PDB entry 8HPA | electron microscopy, 3.01 A resolution | chains A and B of the 5 polymer chains in the assembly

== Chain A ==
Molecule: DNA polymerase
Source organism: Monkeypox virus
Reference sequence: Q5IXW8 (Q5IXW8_MONPV); numbering as in UniProt (aligned over 1-1006)
Sequence (1029 residues; each row starts with the number of its first residue; numbers below 1 keep their minus sign (Met-22 is residue -22)):
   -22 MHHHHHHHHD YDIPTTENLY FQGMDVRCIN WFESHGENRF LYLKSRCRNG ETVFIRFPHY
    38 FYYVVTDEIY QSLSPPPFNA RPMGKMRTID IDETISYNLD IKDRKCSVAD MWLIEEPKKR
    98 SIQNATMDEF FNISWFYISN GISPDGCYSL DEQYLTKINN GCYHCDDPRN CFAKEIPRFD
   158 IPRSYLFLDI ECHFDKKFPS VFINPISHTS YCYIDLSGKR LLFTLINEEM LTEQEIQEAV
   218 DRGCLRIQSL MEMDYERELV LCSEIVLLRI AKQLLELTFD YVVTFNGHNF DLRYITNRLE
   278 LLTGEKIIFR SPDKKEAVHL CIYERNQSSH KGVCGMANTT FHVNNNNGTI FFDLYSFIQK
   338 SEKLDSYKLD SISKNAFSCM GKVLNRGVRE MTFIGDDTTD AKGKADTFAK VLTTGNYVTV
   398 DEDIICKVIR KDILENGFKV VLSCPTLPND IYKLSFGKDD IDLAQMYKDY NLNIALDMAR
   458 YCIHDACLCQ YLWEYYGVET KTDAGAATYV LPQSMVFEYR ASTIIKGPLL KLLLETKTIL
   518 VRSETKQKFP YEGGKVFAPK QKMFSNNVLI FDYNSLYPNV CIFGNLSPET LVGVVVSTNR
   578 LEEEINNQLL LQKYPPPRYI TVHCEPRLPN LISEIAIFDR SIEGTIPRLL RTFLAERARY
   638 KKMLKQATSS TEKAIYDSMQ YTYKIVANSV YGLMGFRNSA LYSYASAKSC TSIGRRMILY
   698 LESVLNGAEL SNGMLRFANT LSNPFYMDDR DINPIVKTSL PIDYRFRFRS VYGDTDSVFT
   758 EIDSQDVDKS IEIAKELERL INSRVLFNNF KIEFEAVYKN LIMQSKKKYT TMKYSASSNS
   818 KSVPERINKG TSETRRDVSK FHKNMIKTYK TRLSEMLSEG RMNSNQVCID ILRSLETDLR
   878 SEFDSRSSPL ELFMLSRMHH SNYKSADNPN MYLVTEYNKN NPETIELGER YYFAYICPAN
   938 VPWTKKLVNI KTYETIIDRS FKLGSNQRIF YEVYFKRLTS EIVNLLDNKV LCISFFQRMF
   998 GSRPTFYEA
Not modelled in the structure: -22 to 0, 1005-1006
Sequence notes: initiating methionine (-22); expression tag (-21 to 0); engineered mutation Phe108 (Leu in Q5IXW8), Leu411 (Trp in Q5IXW8)

== Chain B ==
Molecule: E4R
Source organism: Monkeypox virus
Notes: EC 3.2.2.27
Reference sequence: Q5IXS4 (Q5IXS4_MONPV); residue numbers follow UniProt; this construct covers 1-218
Sequence (241 residues; each row starts with the number of its first residue; numbers below 1 keep their minus sign (Met-22 is residue -22)):
   -22 MHHHHHHDYD IPTTENLYFQ GASMNSVTIS HAPYTITYHD DWEPVMSQLV EFYNEVASWL
    38 LRDETSPIPD KFFIQLKQPL RNKRVCVCGI DPYPKDGTGV PFESPNFTKK SIKEIASSIS
    98 RLTGVIDYKG YNLNIIDGVI PWNYYLSCKL GETKSHAIYW DKISKLLLQH ITKHVSVLYC
   158 LGKTDFSNIR AKLESPVTTI VGYHPAARDH QFEKDRSFEI INVLLELDNK TPINWAQGFI
   218 Y
Not modelled in the structure: -22 to 0
Sequence notes: initiating methionine (-22); expression tag (-21 to 0)

== Interface between chain A and chain B ==
Residue-residue contacts (11):
  Phe179(A) - Trp36(B)  hydrogen bond (backbone-side chain)
  Phe179(A) - Ile135(B)
  Phe179(A) - Tyr136(B)  hydrophobic
  Ile180(A) - Glu32(B)
  Asn274(A) - Ile135(B)
  Leu278(A) - Trp36(B)  hydrophobic
  Leu278(A) - Arg39(B)  hydrogen bond (backbone-side chain)
  Leu278(A) - Tyr136(B)
  Glu301(A) - Asn165(B)  hydrogen bond
  Asn303(A) - Ala168(B)
  Asn899(A) - Glu171(B)
Other interface residues (no listed pair), chain A (12 interface residues in all): Gly13, Ser177, Arg275, Glu277, Leu279
Other interface residues (no listed pair), chain B (10 interface residues in all): Lys139, His187

== Summary ==
Chain A and chain B form an interface of 12 and 10 residues respectively; the contacts include 3 hydrogen
bonds. Polar contacts include Phe179(A)-Trp36(B), Leu278(A)-Arg39(B) and Glu301(A)-Asn165(B).
Chain A is DNA polymerase and chain B is E4R, both from Monkeypox virus; the structure, Monkeypox virus DNA
replication holoenzyme F8, A22 and E4 complex in a DNA binding form, was determined by electron microscopy,
deposited together with 8HOY and 8HDZ.
